PDB entry 8PMP | electron microscopy, 3.43 A resolution | chains B and D of the 3 polymer chains in the assembly

Chain B:
Protein: Nuclear cap-binding protein subunit 2
Organism: Homo sapiens
Reference sequence: P52298 (NCBP2_HUMAN); residues 1-156 here = UniProt positions 1-156
Sequence (156 residues; row label = number of the first residue in the row):
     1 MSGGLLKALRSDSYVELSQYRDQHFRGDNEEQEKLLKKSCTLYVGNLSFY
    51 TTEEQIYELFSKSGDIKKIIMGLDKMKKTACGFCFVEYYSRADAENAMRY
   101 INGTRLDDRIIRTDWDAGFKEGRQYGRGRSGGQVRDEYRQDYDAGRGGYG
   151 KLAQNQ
Disordered / not traced: 1-3, 156
Residues lining bound ligands: 7N-methyl-8-hydroguanosine-5'-triphosphate (MGT): Tyr-20, Asp-22, Gln-23, Tyr-43, Phe-83, Phe-85, Asp-114, Trp-115, Asp-116, Arg-123, Tyr-125, Gly-126, Arg-127, Gly-128, Gly-132, Gln-133, Val-134
UniProt features mapped onto this chain:
  - binding site (mRNA): Tyr-20, Tyr-43, Arg-112 to Asp-116, Arg-123 to Arg-127, Gln-133, Val-134
  - modified residue: Ser-2 (N-acetylserine), Ser-13 (Phosphoserine), Ser-18 (Phosphoserine), Arg-146 (Omega-N-methylarginine)
  - mutagenesis: Tyr-20 (Y20A: Abolishes mRNA cap-binding; Y20F: Strongly impairs mRNA cap-binding), Phe-25 (F25A: Does not affect mRNA cap-binding), Tyr-43 (Y43A: Abolishes mRNA cap-binding; Y43F: Does not affect mRNA cap-binding), Asn-46 (N46A: Does not affect mRNA cap-binding), Phe-83 (F83A: Abolishes mRNA cap-binding), Phe-85 (F85A: Impairs mRNA cap-binding), Arg-112 (R112A/T: Does not affect mRNA cap-binding), Asp-114 (D114A: Does not affect mRNA cap-binding), Asp-116 (D116A: Abolishes mRNA cap-binding), Phe-119 (F119A: Does not affect mRNA cap-binding), Tyr-138 (Y138A: Does not affect mRNA cap-binding)

Chain D:
Protein: Serrate RNA effector molecule homolog
Organism: Homo sapiens
Reference sequence: Q9BXP5 (SRRT_HUMAN); residues 143-871 here correspond to UniProt positions 148-876 (UniProt number = residue number + 5)
Sequence (729 residues; numbered 143 to 871; the number before each row is that of its first residue):
   143 VMKTFKEFLLSLDDSVDETEAVKRYNDYKLDFRRQQMQDFFLAHKDEEWF
   193 RSKYHPDEVGKRRQEARGALQNRLRVFLSLMETGWFDNLLLDIDKADAIV
   243 KMLDAAVIKMEGGTENDLRILEQEEEEEQAGKPGEPSKKEEGRAGAGLGD
   293 GERKTNDKDEKKEDGKQAENDSSNDDKTKKSEGDGDKEEKKEDSEKEAKK
   343 SSKKRNRKHSGDDSFDEGSVSESESESESGQAEEEKEEAEEALKEKEKPK
   393 EEEWEKPKDAAGLECKPRPLHKTCSLFMRNIAPNISRAEIISLCKRYPGF
   443 MRVALSEPQPERRFFRRGWVTFDRSVNIKEICWNLQNIRLRECELSPGVN
   493 RDLTRRVRNINGITQHKQIVRNDIKLAAKLIHTLDDRTQLWASEPGTPPL
   543 PTSLPSQNPILKNITDYLIEEVSAEEEELLGSSGGAPPEEPPKEGNPAEI
   593 NVERDEKLIKVLDKLLLYLRIVHSLDYYNTCEYPNEDEMPNRCGIIHVRG
   643 PMPPNRISHGEVLEWQKTFEEKLTPLLSVRESLSEEEAQKMGRKDPEQEV
   693 EKFVTSNTQELGKDKWLCPLSGKKFKGPEFVRKHIFNKHAEKIEEVKKEV
   743 AFFNNFLTDAKRPALPEIKPAQPPGPAQILPPGLTPGLPYPHQTPQGLMP
   793 YGQPRPPILGYGAGAVRPAVPTGGPPYPHAPYGAGRGNYDAFRGQGGYPG
   843 KPRNRMVRGDPRAIVEYRDLDAPDDVDFF
Disordered / not traced: 143-850
UniProt features mapped onto this chain:
  - modified residue: Ser-488 (Phosphoserine), Ser-535 (Phosphoserine), Thr-539 (Phosphothreonine), Ser-565 (Phosphoserine), Thr-666 (Phosphothreonine), Ser-674 (Phosphoserine), Arg-828 (Omega-N-methylarginine), Arg-835 (Omega-N-methylarginine), Arg-845 (Omega-N-methylarginine)
  - cross-link: Lys-145 (Glycyl lysine isopeptide (Lys-Gly) (interchain with G-Cter in SUMO2))

How chain B and chain D interact:
Contacting residue pairs (23; chain B residue first):
  Phe-49(B) with Ile-856(D), hydrophobic
  Tyr-50(B) with Asp-852(D); Arg-854(D), hydrogen bond (backbone-side chain); Ile-856(D), hydrophobic
  Thr-51(B) with Arg-854(D)
  Thr-52(B) with Arg-854(D)
  Glu-53(B) with Tyr-859(D)
  Gln-55(B) with Arg-854(D), hydrogen bond
  Lys-67(B) with Asp-869(D)
  Leu-73(B) with Tyr-859(D), hydrophobic
  Met-76(B) with Arg-860(D), hydrogen bond (backbone-side chain)
  Lys-77(B) with Glu-858(D); Arg-860(D), hydrogen bond (backbone-side chain)
  Lys-78(B) with Glu-858(D); Tyr-859(D), hydrogen bond (backbone-backbone); Arg-860(D)
  Thr-79(B) with Ile-856(D); Val-857(D)
  Ala-80(B) with Ile-856(D); Val-857(D)
  Tyr-89(B) with Asp-869(D), hydrogen bond
  Asp-107(B) with Arg-854(D), salt bridge
  Glu-121(B) with Ala-864(D)
Interface residues without a listed pair, chain B (18 interface residues in all): Ser-48, Met-71
Interface residues without a listed pair, chain D (10 interface residues in all): Ala-855
From the paper, about this interface:
  - interface residues, chain B: Tyr-50(B)
  - interface residues, chain D: Tyr-859(D)

Summary:
The interface between chain B and chain D involves 18 residues on one side and 10 on the other; the contacts
include 6 hydrogen bonds and 1 salt bridge. Among the polar pairs are Asp-107(B)/Arg-854(D),
Tyr-50(B)/Arg-854(D) and Gln-55(B)/Arg-854(D). Bound to chain B: 7N-methyl-8-hydroguanosine-5'-triphosphate.
From the paper: interface residues Tyr-50(B) and Tyr-859(D).
Here chain B is Nuclear cap-binding protein subunit 2 and chain D is Serrate RNA effector molecule homolog,
both from Homo sapiens. Entry 8PMP (Structure of the human nuclear cap-binding complex bound to ARS2[147-871]
and m7GTP) was determined by electron microscopy together with 8BY6 and 8PNT from the same study.
